6LNC - chains B and A of the 11 polymer chains in the assembly; structure by electron microscopy, 3.21 A resolution.

Chain B:
Molecule: CRISPR-associated protein Cas7
Source organism: Vibrio cholerae
Sequence (354 residues; numbered -1 to 352; the number before each row is that of its first residue; numbers below 1 keep their minus sign (Gly-1 is residue -1)):
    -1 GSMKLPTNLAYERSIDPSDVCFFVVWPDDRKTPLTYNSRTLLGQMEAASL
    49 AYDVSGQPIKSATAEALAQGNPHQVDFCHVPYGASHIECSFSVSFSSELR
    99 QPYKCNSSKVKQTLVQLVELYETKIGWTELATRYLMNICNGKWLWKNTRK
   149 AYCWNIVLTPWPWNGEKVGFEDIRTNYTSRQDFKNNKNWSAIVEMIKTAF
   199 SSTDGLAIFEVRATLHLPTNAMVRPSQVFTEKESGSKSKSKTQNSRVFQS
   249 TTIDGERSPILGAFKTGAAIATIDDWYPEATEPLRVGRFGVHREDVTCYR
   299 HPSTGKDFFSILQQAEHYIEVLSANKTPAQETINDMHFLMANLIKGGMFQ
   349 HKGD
Disordered / not traced: -1 to 1, 44-69, 230-242, 350-352

Chain A:
Molecule: CRISPR-associated protein Cas6
Source organism: Vibrio cholerae
Sequence (199 residues; numbered 1 to 199; the number before each row is that of its first residue):
     1 VKWYYKTITFLPELCNNESLAAKCLRVLHGFNYQYETRNIGVSFPLWCDA
    51 TVGKKISFVSKNKIELDLLLKQHYFVQMEQLQYFHISNTVLVPEDCTYVS
   101 FRRCQSIDKLTAAGLARKIRRLEKRALSRGEQFDPSSFAQKEHTAIAHYH
   151 SLGESSKQTNRNFRLNIRMLSEQPREGNSIFSSYGLSNSENSFQPVPLI
Disordered / not traced: 1, 199
Reported in the primary citation:
  - binding site for Crispr RNA: His29
  - catalytic residues: His29 (citing earlier work)

Chain B / chain A interface:
Contacting residue pairs (29):
  Trp24(B) - Ser136(A)
  Arg28(B) - Asp134(A)  salt bridge
  Arg28(B) - Ser136(A)  hydrogen bond
  Thr33(B) - Gln140(A)
  Asn35(B) - Gln140(A)
  Asn35(B) - Lys141(A)
  Asn35(B) - Glu142(A)
  Ser36(B) - Glu142(A)
  Ser36(B) - Thr144(A)
  Arg37(B) - Leu110(A)
  Arg37(B) - Thr111(A)
  Arg37(B) - Thr144(A)
  Thr38(B) - Thr144(A)  hydrogen bond (backbone-backbone)
  Thr38(B) - Ala145(A)
  Thr38(B) - Ile146(A)  hydrogen bond (backbone-backbone)
  Leu40(B) - Ala145(A)  hydrophobic
  Leu40(B) - Ile146(A)  hydrogen bond (backbone-backbone)
  Leu40(B) - Ala147(A)
  Leu40(B) - His148(A)
  Gly41(B) - Asp49(A)
  Gly41(B) - His148(A)
  Gln42(B) - Trp47(A)
  Gln42(B) - Cys48(A)
  Gln42(B) - Asp49(A)  hydrogen bond (backbone-side chain)
  His77(B) - Ala112(A)
  Tyr80(B) - Ile119(A)  hydrophobic
  Tyr80(B) - Arg120(A)
  Asn218(B) - Ala116(A)
  Arg255(B) - Glu142(A)  hydrogen bond (side chain-backbone)
Interface residues without a listed pair, chain B (18 interface residues in all): Asp26, Tyr34, Leu39, Glu254
Interface residues without a listed pair, chain A (21 interface residues in all): Pro135, His143

Overview:
18 residues of chain B face 21 of chain A across their interface, with 6 hydrogen bonds and 1 salt bridge.
Among the polar pairs are Arg28(B)-Asp134(A), Arg28(B)-Ser136(A) and Gln42(B)-Asp49(A). The paper reports the
catalytic residue His29(A); a binding site for Crispr RNA at His29(A).
Here chain B is CRISPR-associated protein Cas7 and chain A is CRISPR-associated protein Cas6, both from Vibrio
cholerae. Entry 6LNC (CryoEM structure of Cascade-TniQ complex) was determined by electron microscopy,
deposited together with 6LNB.
